PDB entry 4KT5 | X-ray diffraction, 2.70 A resolution | chains B and C of the 3 polymer chains in the assembly

== Chain B ==
Molecule: GrlR
Source organism: Escherichia coli
UniProtKB: Q7DB61 (Q7DB61_ECO57); residues 1-123 here = UniProt positions 1-123
Amino-acid sequence (127 residues; each row starts with the number of its first residue; numbers below 1 keep their minus sign (Ala-3 is residue -3)):
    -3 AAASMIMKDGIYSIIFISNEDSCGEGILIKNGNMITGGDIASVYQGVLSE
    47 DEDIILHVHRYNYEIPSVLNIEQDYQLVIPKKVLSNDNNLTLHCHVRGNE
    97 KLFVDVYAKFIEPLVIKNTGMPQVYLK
Unresolved in the structure: -3 to 0, 115-123
Sequence notes: expression tag (-3 to 0)
Modified residues: Mse1, Mse3, Mse30 (selenomethionine; parent Met); Mse117 (selenomethionine)

== Chain C ==
Molecule: GrlA
Source organism: Escherichia coli
UniProtKB: Q7DB62 (Q7DB62_ECO57); numbering as in UniProt (aligned over 1-137)
Amino-acid sequence (137 residues; each row starts with the number of its first residue):
     1 MESKNKNGDYVIPDSVKNYDGEPLYILVSLWCKLQEKWISRNDIAEAFGI
    51 NLRRASFIITYISRRKEKISFRVRYVSYGNLHYKRLEIFIYDVNLEAVPI
   101 ESPGTTGPKRKTYRVGNGIVGQSNIWNEMIMRRKKES
Unresolved in the structure: 1-8, 97-137
Modified residues: Mse1 (selenomethionine); Mse129 (selenomethionine); Mse131 (selenomethionine)
Reported in the primary citation:
  - mutagenesis - R65A, K66A: unchanged expression in response to ler promoter
  - mutagenesis - R54A, R64A: decreased expression in response to ler promoter

== How chain B and chain C interact ==
Pairs across the interface (11; chain B residue first):
  Cys19(B) - Arg53(C)
  Asp35(B) - Arg53(C)  salt bridge
  Ile36(B) - Arg53(C)
  Ile36(B) - Ser56(C)
  Glu60(B) - Arg41(C)  salt bridge
  Glu60(B) - Leu52(C)
  Glu60(B) - Tyr78(C)  hydrogen bond
  Ile61(B) - Arg41(C)
  Pro62(B) - Arg53(C)  hydrogen bond (backbone-side chain)
  Ser63(B) - Arg53(C)
  Val64(B) - Arg53(C)
Other interface residues (no listed pair), chain B (12 interface residues in all): Phe12, Gly20, Ala37, Asn58
The authors on this interface:
  - hot spots on chain B (mutagenesis) - D35A, E60A: abolished binding to GrlA (chain C)
  - interface residues, chain C: Arg53(C)
  - hot spots on chain C (mutagenesis) - R53A/R54A/R64A/R65A/K66A: decreased binding to GrlR (chain B)
  - hot spots on chain C (mutagenesis) - R53A/R54A, R64A/R65A: abolished binding to GrlR (chain B)

== Summary ==
12 residues of chain B and 5 residues of chain C are in contact; the contacts include 2 hydrogen bonds and 2
salt bridges. Polar pairs include Asp35(B)-Arg53(C), Glu60(B)-Arg41(C) and Glu60(B)-Tyr78(C). The paper
reports that R54A and R64A of chain C reduce expression in response to ler promoter; the interface residue
Arg53(C); 9 substitutions were tested in all.
Chain B is GrlR and chain C is GrlA, both from Escherichia coli; the structure, Structure of GrlR-GrlA
complex, was determined by X-ray diffraction.
